6YO3 - chains A and B of the 4 polymer chains in the assembly; structure by X-ray diffraction, 1.84 A resolution.

== Chain A (and B) ==
Molecule: PA-I galactophilic lectin
Organism: Pseudomonas aeruginosa (strain ATCC 15692 / DSM 22644 / CIP 104116 / JCM 14847 / LMG 12228 / 1C / PRS 101 / PAO1)
Notes: chain B of this document is another copy of the same molecule, construct and numbering; everything in this record applies to it too
UniProt: Q05097 (PA1L_PSEAE); residues 1-121 here correspond to UniProt positions 2-122 (UniProt number = residue number + 1)
Sequence (121 residues; each row starts with the number of its first residue):
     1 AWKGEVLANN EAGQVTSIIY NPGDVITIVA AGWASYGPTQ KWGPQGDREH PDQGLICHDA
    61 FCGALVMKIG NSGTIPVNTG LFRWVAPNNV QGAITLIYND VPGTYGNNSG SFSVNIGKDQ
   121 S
Bound ions: Ca2+: Tyr36, Asp100, Thr104, Asn107, Asn108 (together with 2,3-bis(oxidanyl)benzenecarbonitrile)
Small-molecule neighbours: 2,3-bis(oxidanyl)benzenecarbonitrile (P3K): Tyr36, His50, Gln53, Leu55, Cys62, Asp100, Val101, Thr104, Asn107
What the authors report for this chain:
  - binding site for 2,3-bis(oxidanyl)benzenecarbonitrile: Tyr36, Pro51, Asp100, Asn107

== Interface between chain A and chain B ==
Residue-residue contacts (48):
  Thr27(A) with Thr27(B); Phe82(B)
  Ile28(A) with Val29(B)
  Val29(A) with Ile28(B); Gly80(B); Leu81(B); Phe82(B), hydrophobic
  Ala30(A) with Thr79(B), hydrogen bond (backbone-side chain)
  Ala31(A) with Gln45(B); Thr79(B)
  Gly32(A) with Gln45(B), hydrogen bond (backbone-side chain)
  Trp33(A) with Gln45(B); Gly46(B); Arg48(B); Phe61(B), hydrophobic
  Thr39(A) with Arg48(B)
  Gln40(A) with Gln40(B), hydrogen bond
  Lys41(A) with Arg48(B)
  Gly43(A) with Gln45(B)
  Pro44(A) with Gln45(B)
  Gln45(A) with Ala31(B); Gly32(B), hydrogen bond (side chain-backbone); Trp33(B); Gly43(B); Pro44(B)
  Gly46(A) with Trp33(B)
  Arg48(A) with Trp33(B); Lys41(B)
  Phe61(A) with Trp33(B), hydrophobic
  Thr79(A) with Val29(B); Ala30(B), hydrogen bond (side chain-backbone); Ala31(B); Thr79(B)
  Gly80(A) with Val29(B)
  Phe82(A) with Thr27(B); Asn115(B); Ile116(B); Gly117(B)
  Arg83(A) with Ala1(B); Gly117(B); Lys118(B), hydrogen bond (side chain-backbone); Asp119(B), salt bridge
  Asn115(A) with Phe82(B)
  Ile116(A) with Phe82(B)
  Gly117(A) with Phe82(B); Arg83(B)
  Lys118(A) with Arg83(B), hydrogen bond (backbone-side chain)
  Asp119(A) with Arg83(B), salt bridge
Also at the interface, not in a pair above, chain A (28 interface residues in all): Ala1, Leu81, Gln120
Also at the interface, not in a pair above, chain B (27 interface residues in all): Gln120

== Summary ==
The interface between chain A and chain B involves 28 residues on one side and 27 on the other; the contacts
include 7 hydrogen bonds and 2 salt bridges. Polar contacts include Arg83(A)-Asp119(B), Ala30(A)-Thr79(B) and
Gly32(A)-Gln45(B). Ligands of chain A: 2,3-bis(oxidanyl)benzenecarbonitrile. The paper reports a binding site
for 2,3-bis(oxidanyl)benzenecarbonitrile at Tyr36(A), Pro51(A) and Asp100(A) among others.
Both chains are PA-I galactophilic lectin (Pseudomonas aeruginosa (strain ATCC 15692 / DSM 22644 / CIP 104116
/ JCM 14847 / LMG 12228 / 1C / PRS 101 / PAO1)). Entry 6YO3 (LecA from Pseudomonas aeruginosa in complex with
a catechol CAS no. 67984-81-0) was determined by X-ray diffraction (same publication as 6YOH).
